Entry 8S0F (electron microscopy, 4.10 A resolution (low resolution: residue-level contacts below are approximate; hydrogen-bond / salt-bridge calls are withheld)); this record covers chains 2 and 6 of the 14 polymer chains in the assembly.

# Chain 2
Protein: DNA replication licensing factor MCM2
Source organism: Homo sapiens
Notes: EC 3.6.4.12
UniProtKB: P49736 (MCM2_HUMAN); numbering as in UniProt (aligned over 1-904)
Chain sequence (904 residues; row label = number of the first residue in the row):
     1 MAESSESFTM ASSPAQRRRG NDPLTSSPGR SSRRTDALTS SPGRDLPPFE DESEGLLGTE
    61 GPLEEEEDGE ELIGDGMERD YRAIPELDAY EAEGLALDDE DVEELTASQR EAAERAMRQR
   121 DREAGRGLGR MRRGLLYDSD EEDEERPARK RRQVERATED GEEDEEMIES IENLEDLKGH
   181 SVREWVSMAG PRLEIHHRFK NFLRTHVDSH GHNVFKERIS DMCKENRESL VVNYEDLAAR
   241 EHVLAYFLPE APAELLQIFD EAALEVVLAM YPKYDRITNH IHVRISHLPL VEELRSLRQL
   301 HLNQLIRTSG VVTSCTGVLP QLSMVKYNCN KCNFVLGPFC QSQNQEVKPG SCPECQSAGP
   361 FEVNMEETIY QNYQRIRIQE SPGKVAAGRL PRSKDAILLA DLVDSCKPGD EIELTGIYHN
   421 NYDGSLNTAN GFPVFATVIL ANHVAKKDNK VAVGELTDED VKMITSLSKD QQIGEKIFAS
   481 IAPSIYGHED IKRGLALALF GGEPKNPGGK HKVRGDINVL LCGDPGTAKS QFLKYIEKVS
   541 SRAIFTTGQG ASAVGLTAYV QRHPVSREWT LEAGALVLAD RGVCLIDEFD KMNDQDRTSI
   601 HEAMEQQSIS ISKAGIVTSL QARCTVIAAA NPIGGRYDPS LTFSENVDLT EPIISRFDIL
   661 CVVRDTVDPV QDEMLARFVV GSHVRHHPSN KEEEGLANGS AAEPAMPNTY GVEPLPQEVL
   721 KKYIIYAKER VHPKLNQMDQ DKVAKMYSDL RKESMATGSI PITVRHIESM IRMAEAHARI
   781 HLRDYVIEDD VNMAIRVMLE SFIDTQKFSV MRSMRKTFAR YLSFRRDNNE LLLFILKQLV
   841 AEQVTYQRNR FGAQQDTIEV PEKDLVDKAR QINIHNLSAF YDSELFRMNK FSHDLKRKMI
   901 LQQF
Not modelled in the structure: 1-183, 324-370, 692-707, 758-762, 824-904
Curated features (UniProtKB/Swiss-Prot):
  - zinc finger: Cys329 to Cys355 (C4-type)
  - motif: Ser655 to Asp658 (Arginine finger)
  - binding site (ADP): Ser530, Gln531
  - modified residue: Ala2 (N-acetylalanine), Ser12 (Phosphoserine), Ser13 (Phosphoserine), Thr25 (Phosphothreonine), Ser26 (Phosphoserine), Ser27 (Phosphoserine), Ser32 (Phosphoserine), Thr39 (Phosphothreonine), Ser40 (Phosphoserine), Ser41 (Phosphoserine), Ser53 (Phosphoserine), Thr59 (Phosphothreonine), Ser108 (Phosphoserine), Tyr137 (Phosphotyrosine), Ser139 (Phosphoserine), Lys216 (N6-acetyllysine), Ser381 (Phosphoserine), Ser484 (Phosphoserine)
  - cross-link: Lys178 (Glycyl lysine isopeptide (Lys-Gly) (interchain with G-Cter in SUMO2))
Bound ions: Mg2+: Ser530 (together with ATP-gamma-S)
Residues lining bound ligands: ATP-gamma-S (AGS; phosphothiophosphoric acid-adenylate ester): Ser484, Ile485, Tyr486, His488, Asp524, Pro525, Gly526, Thr527, Ala528, Lys529, Ser530, Gln531, Val679

# Chain 6
Protein: DNA replication licensing factor MCM6
Source organism: Homo sapiens
Notes: EC 3.6.4.12
UniProtKB: Q14566 (MCM6_HUMAN); numbering as in UniProt (aligned over 1-821)
Chain sequence (821 residues; numbered 1 to 821; the number before each row is that of its first residue):
     1 MDLAAAAEPG AGSQHLEVRD EVAEKCQKLF LDFLEEFQSS DGEIKYLQLA EELIRPERNT
    61 LVVSFVDLEQ FNQQLSTTIQ EEFYRVYPYL CRALKTFVKD RKEIPLAKDF YVAFQDLPTR
   121 HKIRELTSSR IGLLTRISGQ VVRTHPVHPE LVSGTFLCLD CQTVIRDVEQ QFKYTQPNIC
   181 RNPVCANRRR FLLDTNKSRF VDFQKVRIQE TQAELPRGSI PRSLEVILRA EAVESAQAGD
   241 KCDFTGTLIV VPDVSKLSTP GARAETNSRV SGVDGYETEG IRGLRALGVR DLSYRLVFLA
   301 CCVAPTNPRF GGKELRDEEQ TAESIKNQMT VKEWEKVFEM SQDKNLYHNL CTSLFPTIHG
   361 NDEVKRGVLL MLFGGVPKTT GEGTSLRGDI NVCIVGDPST AKSQFLKHVE EFSPRAVYTS
   421 GKASSAAGLT AAVVRDEESH EFVIEAGALM LADNGVCCID EFDKMDVRDQ VAIHEAMEQQ
   481 TISITKAGVK ATLNARTSIL AAANPISGHY DRSKSLKQNI NLSAPIMSRF DLFFILVDEC
   541 NEVTDYAIAR RIVDLHSRIE ESIDRVYSLD DIRRYLLFAR QFKPKISKES EDFIVEQYKH
   601 LRQRDGSGVT KSSWRITVRQ LESMIRLSEA MARMHCCDEV QPKHVKEAFR LLNKSIIRVE
   661 TPDVNLDQEE EIQMEVDEGA GGINGHADSP APVNGINGYN EDINQESAPK ASLRLGFSEY
   721 CRISNLIVLH LRKVEEEEDE SALKRSELVN WYLKEIESEI DSEEELINKK RIIEKVIHRL
   781 THYDHVLIEL TQAGLKGSTE GSESYEEDPY LVVNPNYLLE D
Not modelled in the structure: 1-19, 39-41, 102-109, 173-193, 253-293, 306-326, 605-612, 666-712, 737-742, 792-806, 819-821
Curated features (UniProtKB/Swiss-Prot):
  - motif: Ser528 to Asp531 (Arginine finger)
  - binding site (ATP): His359, Ser399, Thr400, Ala401, Lys402, Ser403, Asn504
  - binding site (ADP): Arg619, Glu622
  - modified residue: Met1 (N-acetylmethionine), Ser13 (Phosphoserine), Ser219 (Phosphoserine), Ser271 (Phosphoserine), Thr278 (Phosphothreonine), Lys643 (N6-acetyllysine), Ser689 (Phosphoserine), Ser762 (Phosphoserine), Thr791 (Phosphothreonine)
Bound ions: Mg2+: Ser403 (together with ATP-gamma-S)
Residues lining bound ligands:
  - ATP-gamma-S (AGS; phosphothiophosphoric acid-adenylate ester), molecule 1: Thr357, Ile358, His359, Asp397, Pro398, Ser399, Thr400, Ala401, Lys402, Ser403, Gln404, Ile552
  - ATP-gamma-S (AGS), molecule 2: Leu386, Glu478, Pro525, Arg529, Val618, Arg619, Glu622

# Chain 2 / chain 6 interface
Contacting residue pairs (62; chain 2 residue first):
  Glu184(2) - Lys197(6)
  Gln299(2) - Pro149(6)
  Gln299(2) - Glu150(6)
  Gln299(2) - Phe200(6)
  Gln299(2) - Val201(6)
  Gln299(2) - Asp202(6)
  Asn303(2) - Asn196(6)
  Ala387(2) - Thr492(6)
  Gly388(2) - Thr492(6)
  Arg389(2) - Gln237(6)
  Pro391(2) - Lys490(6)
  Arg392(2) - Glu234(6)
  Asn430(2) - His148(6)
  Gly431(2) - Phe172(6)
  Phe432(2) - Glu150(6)
  Phe432(2) - Phe172(6)
  Phe432(2) - Phe203(6)
  Pro433(2) - Pro149(6)
  Pro433(2) - Glu150(6)
  Pro433(2) - Leu151(6)
  Val434(2) - His148(6)
  Val434(2) - Pro149(6)
  Phe435(2) - Pro149(6)
  Phe435(2) - Phe200(6)
  Ala482(2) - Glu382(6)
  Pro483(2) - Glu382(6)
  Ser484(2) - Glu382(6)
  Gly526(2) - Thr617(6)
  Ser530(2) - Gln479(6)
  Gln531(2) - Thr384(6)
  Tyr535(2) - Glu382(6)
  Lys538(2) - Gly381(6)
  Lys538(2) - Glu382(6)
  Lys538(2) - Gly383(6)
  Thr546(2) - Thr485(6)
  Thr547(2) - Glu475(6)
  Gln549(2) - Val471(6)
  Gly550(2) - Thr485(6)
  Gly550(2) - Lys486(6)
  Ala551(2) - Thr485(6)
  Gly555(2) - Thr485(6)
  Gly555(2) - Lys490(6)
  Tyr559(2) - Ala487(6)
  Gln561(2) - Phe442(6)
  Pro564(2) - His440(6)
  Glu588(2) - His474(6)
  Arg636(2) - Arg615(6)
  Asp665(2) - Arg602(6)
  Asp672(2) - Arg602(6)
  Glu673(2) - Lys599(6)
  Val680(2) - Glu591(6)
  His683(2) - Lys378(6)
  His683(2) - Leu386(6)
  His683(2) - Ile625(6)
  His686(2) - Lys378(6)
  His686(2) - Thr380(6)
  His686(2) - Gly381(6)
  His687(2) - Lys378(6)
  His687(2) - Pro584(6)
  Ser689(2) - Lys585(6)
  Asn690(2) - Lys585(6)
  Lys691(2) - Thr379(6)
Interface residues without a listed pair, chain 2 (58 interface residues in all): Arg377, Leu390, Asn420, Ala429, Thr437, Phe545, Ser552, Ala575, Asp587, Lys591, Val667, Ala676, Val679, Val684, Pro688
Interface residues without a listed pair, chain 6 (56 interface residues in all): Thr195, Lys205, Arg295, Val376, Glu441, Ala472, Ser483, Gly488, Ala491, Lys583, Val595, Tyr598, Ser613, Val618, Leu621, Glu622

# Summary
58 residues of chain 2 and 56 residues of chain 6 are in contact. One ATP-gamma-S molecule is bound between
chain 2 and chain 6. Ligands of chain 6: ATP-gamma-S.
Here chain 2 is DNA replication licensing factor MCM2 and chain 6 is DNA replication licensing factor MCM6,
both from Homo sapiens. Entry 8S0F (H. sapiens OC1M bound to double stranded DNA) was determined by electron
microscopy, deposited together with 8S09, 8S0A, 8S0B, 8S0C, 8S0D and 8S0E.
